Entry 5IU0 (X-ray diffraction, 1.50 A resolution); this record covers chains A and I of the 4 polymer chains in the assembly.

Chain A:
Name: Ribulose bisphosphate carboxylase large chain
Source organism: Arabidopsis thaliana
Notes: EC 4.1.1.39
Reference sequence: O03042 (RBL_ARATH); residue numbers follow UniProt; this construct covers 1-479
Sequence (479 residues; each row starts with the number of its first residue):
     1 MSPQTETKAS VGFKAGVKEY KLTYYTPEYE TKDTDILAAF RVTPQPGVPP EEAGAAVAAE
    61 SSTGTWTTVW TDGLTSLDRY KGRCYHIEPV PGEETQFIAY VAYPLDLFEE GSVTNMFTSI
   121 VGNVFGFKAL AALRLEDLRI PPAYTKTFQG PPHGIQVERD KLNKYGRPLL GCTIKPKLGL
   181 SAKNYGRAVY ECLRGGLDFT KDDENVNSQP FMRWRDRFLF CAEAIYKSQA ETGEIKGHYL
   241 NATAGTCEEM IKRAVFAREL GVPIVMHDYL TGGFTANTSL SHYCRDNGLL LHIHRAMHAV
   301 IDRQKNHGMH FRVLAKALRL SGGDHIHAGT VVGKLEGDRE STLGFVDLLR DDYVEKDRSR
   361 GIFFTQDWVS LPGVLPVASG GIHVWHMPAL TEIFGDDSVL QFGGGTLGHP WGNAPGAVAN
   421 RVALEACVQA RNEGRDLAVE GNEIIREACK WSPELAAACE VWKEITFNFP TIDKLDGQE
Not modelled in the structure: 1-12, 476-479
Modified / non-standard residues: Lys201 (lysine nz-carboxylic acid; KCX)
Metal / ion sites: Mg2+: Lys201, Asp203, Glu204 (together with 2-carboxyarabinitol-1,5-diphosphate)
Small-molecule neighbours:
  - 2-carboxyarabinitol-1,5-diphosphate (CAP), molecule 1: Glu60, Thr65, Trp66, Asn123
  - 2-carboxyarabinitol-1,5-diphosphate (CAP), molecule 2: Thr173, Lys175, Lys177, Lys201, Asp203, Glu204, His294, Arg295, His298, His327, Lys334, Leu335, Ser379, Gly380, Gly381, Gln401, Phe402, Gly403, Gly404
UniProt features mapped onto this chain:
  - active site (Proton acceptor): Lys175, His294
  - binding site (substrate): Thr65, Asn123, Thr173 to Lys177, Lys201 to Glu204, His294, Arg295, His327, Lys334, Ser379 to Gly381
  - binding site (Mg(2+)): Lys201, Asp203, Glu204
  - site: Lys334 (Transition state stabilizer)
  - modified residue: Pro3 (N-acetylproline), Lys201 (N6-carboxylysine), Ser208 (Phosphoserine), Thr330 (Phosphothreonine)
What the authors report for this chain:
  - binding site for 2-carboxyarabinitol-1,5-diphosphate: Glu60, Thr65, Asn123, Lys175, Lys177, Lys201, Asp203, Glu204, His294, Arg295, His327, Lys334, Leu335
  - post-translational modification sites: Lys201
  - Mg2+ coordination: Lys201
  - catalytic residues: Lys201

Chain I:
Name: Ribulose bisphosphate carboxylase small chain 1B, chloroplastic
Source organism: Arabidopsis thaliana
Notes: EC 4.1.1.39
Reference sequence: P10796 (RBS1B_ARATH); residues -54 to 126 here correspond to UniProt positions 1-181 (UniProt number = residue number + 55)
Sequence (181 residues; row label = number of the first residue in the row; numbers below 1 keep their minus sign (Met-54 is residue -54)):
   -54 MASSMLSSAA VVTSPAQATM VAPFTGLKSS ASFPVTRKAN NDITSITSNG GRVSCMKVWP
     6 PIGKKKFETL SYLPDLTDVE LAKEVDYLLR NKWIPCVEFE LEHGFVYREH GNTPGYYDGR
    66 YWTMWKLPLF GCTDSAQVLK EVEECKKEYP GAFIRIIGFD NTRQVQCISF IAYKPPSFTD
   126 A
Not modelled in the structure: -54 to 0, 124-126

Chain A / chain I interface:
Contacting residue pairs (74; chain A residue first):
  Ile155(A) - Arg108(I)
  Gln156(A) - Arg108(I)
  Gln156(A) - Gln109(I)  hydrogen bond (side chain-backbone)
  Gln156(A) - Val110(I)
  Lys161(A) - Gly60(I)
  Lys161(A) - Arg65(I)  hydrogen bond (backbone-side chain)
  Asn163(A) - Glu13(I)
  Asn163(A) - Arg65(I)
  Lys164(A) - Glu13(I)  salt bridge
  Tyr165(A) - Thr14(I)  hydrogen bond (backbone-side chain)
  Tyr165(A) - Gln111(I)
  Tyr165(A) - Ser114(I)
  Gly166(A) - Thr14(I)
  Gly166(A) - Cys112(I)
  Arg167(A) - Glu13(I)  salt bridge
  Arg167(A) - Thr14(I)  hydrogen bond
  Arg194(A) - Trp4(I)  hydrogen bond (side chain-backbone)
  Arg194(A) - Pro5(I)  hydrogen bond (side chain-backbone)
  Arg194(A) - Pro6(I)
  Gly195(A) - Tyr17(I)
  Gly196(A) - Tyr17(I)  hydrogen bond (backbone-side chain)
  Tyr226(A) - Arg53(I)  hydrogen bond
  Gln229(A) - Val51(I)
  Gln229(A) - Tyr62(I)
  Ala230(A) - Lys10(I)  hydrogen bond (backbone-side chain)
  Glu231(A) - Pro6(I)
  Glu231(A) - Lys10(I)  hydrogen bond (backbone-side chain)
  Thr232(A) - Lys10(I)
  Thr232(A) - Lys11(I)  hydrogen bond (backbone-backbone)
  Gly233(A) - Phe50(I)
  Glu234(A) - Lys11(I)
  Glu234(A) - Phe12(I)
  Glu234(A) - Glu13(I)  hydrogen bond (side chain-backbone)
  Glu234(A) - Ser16(I)
  Ile235(A) - Tyr62(I)
  Arg258(A) - Thr58(I)
  Arg258(A) - Pro59(I)
  Gly261(A) - Arg53(I)  hydrogen bond (backbone-side chain)
  Gly261(A) - Asn57(I)
  Gly261(A) - Pro59(I)
  Val262(A) - Pro59(I)
  Pro263(A) - Tyr62(I)
  Asn287(A) - Pro59(I)
  Gly288(A) - Pro59(I)
  Leu289(A) - Pro59(I)  hydrophobic
  Asp397(A) - Arg108(I)  salt bridge
  Pro410(A) - Met1(I)
  Trp411(A) - Met1(I)
  Trp411(A) - Lys2(I)
  Pro415(A) - Lys2(I)
  Val418(A) - Trp4(I)
  Arg421(A) - Glu13(I)  hydrogen bond (side chain-backbone)
  Arg421(A) - Tyr17(I)
  Glu425(A) - Glu13(I)
  Glu425(A) - Thr14(I)
  Glu425(A) - Leu15(I)  hydrogen bond (side chain-backbone)
  Glu425(A) - Ser16(I)  hydrogen bond (side chain-backbone)
  Glu425(A) - Tyr17(I)  hydrogen bond (side chain-backbone)
  Glu425(A) - Leu18(I)  hydrogen bond (side chain-backbone)
  Ala426(A) - Leu18(I)
  Gln429(A) - Leu18(I)
  Gln429(A) - Glu25(I)  hydrogen bond
  Gln429(A) - Glu29(I)
  Arg431(A) - Tyr32(I)
  Asn432(A) - Glu29(I)  hydrogen bond
  Asn432(A) - Tyr32(I)
  Asn432(A) - Arg35(I)
  Glu433(A) - Glu25(I)
  Glu433(A) - Lys28(I)  salt bridge
  Trp451(A) - Tyr17(I)
  Trp451(A) - Leu18(I)  hydrophobic
  Trp451(A) - Pro19(I)
  Pro453(A) - Lys2(I)
  Glu454(A) - Trp4(I)
Also at the interface, not in a pair above, chain A (47 interface residues in all): Asp160, Asp198, Asp396, Ala414, Val422, Val428
Also at the interface, not in a pair above, chain I (40 interface residues in all): Val3, Lys9, Leu21, Arg100, Ile113

Overview:
Chain A and chain I form an interface of 47 and 40 residues respectively, with 20 hydrogen bonds and 4 salt
bridges. Polar pairs include Lys164(A)-Glu13(I), Arg167(A)-Glu13(I) and Asp397(A)-Arg108(I). Chain A binds
2-carboxyarabinitol-1,5-diphosphate. The paper reports the catalytic residue Lys201(A); a binding site for
2-carboxyarabinitol-1,5-diphosphate at Glu60(A), Thr65(A) and Asn123(A) among others.
Here chain A is Ribulose bisphosphate carboxylase large chain and chain I is Ribulose bisphosphate carboxylase
small chain 1B, chloroplastic, both from Arabidopsis thaliana. Entry 5IU0 (Rubisco from Arabidopsis thaliana)
was determined by X-ray diffraction.
